PDB entry 1HEG | X-ray diffraction, 2.20 A resolution | chain E

== Chain E ==
Name: HIV-1 protease
Organism: Human immunodeficiency virus 1
UniProtKB: P03366 (POL_HV1B1); residues 1-99 here correspond to UniProt positions 69-167 (UniProt number = residue number + 68)
Amino-acid sequence (99 residues; each row starts with the number of its first residue):
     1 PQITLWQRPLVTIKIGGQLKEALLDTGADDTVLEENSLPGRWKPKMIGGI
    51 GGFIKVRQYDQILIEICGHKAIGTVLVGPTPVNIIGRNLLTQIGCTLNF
Sequence notes: conflict Asn-36 (Met104 in P03366)
Small-molecule neighbours: skf 107457 (PSI; methyl N-{(4S,5S)-5-[(L-alanyl-L-alanyl)amino]-4-hydroxy-6-phenylhexanoyl}-L-valyl-L-valinate): Arg-8, Leu-23, Asp-25, Gly-27, Ala-28, Asp-29, Asp-30, Val-32, Ile-47, Gly-48, Gly-49, Ile-50, Pro-81, Val-82, Ile-84

== Overview ==
Chain E binds skf 107457.
Chain E is HIV-1 protease (Human immunodeficiency virus 1); the structure, The crystal structures at 2.2
angstroms resolution of hydroxyethylene-based inhibitors bound to human immunodeficiency virus type ..., was
determined by X-ray diffraction (same publication as 1HEF).
